Entry 5S5J (X-ray diffraction, 2.25 A resolution); this record covers chains B and E of the 6 polymer chains in the assembly.

Chain B:
Name: Tubulin beta-2B chain
Organism: Bos taurus
UniProtKB: Q6B856 (TBB2B_BOVIN); the author numbering skips numbers that UniProt does not, so the offset changes along the chain: 1-42 = UniProt 1-42; 45-360 = UniProt 43-358; 369-455 = UniProt 359-445
Chain sequence (445 residues; numbered 1 to 455; 10 numbers in that range are skipped by the numbering (no residue carries them; nothing is unmodelled there); the number before each row is that of its first residue):
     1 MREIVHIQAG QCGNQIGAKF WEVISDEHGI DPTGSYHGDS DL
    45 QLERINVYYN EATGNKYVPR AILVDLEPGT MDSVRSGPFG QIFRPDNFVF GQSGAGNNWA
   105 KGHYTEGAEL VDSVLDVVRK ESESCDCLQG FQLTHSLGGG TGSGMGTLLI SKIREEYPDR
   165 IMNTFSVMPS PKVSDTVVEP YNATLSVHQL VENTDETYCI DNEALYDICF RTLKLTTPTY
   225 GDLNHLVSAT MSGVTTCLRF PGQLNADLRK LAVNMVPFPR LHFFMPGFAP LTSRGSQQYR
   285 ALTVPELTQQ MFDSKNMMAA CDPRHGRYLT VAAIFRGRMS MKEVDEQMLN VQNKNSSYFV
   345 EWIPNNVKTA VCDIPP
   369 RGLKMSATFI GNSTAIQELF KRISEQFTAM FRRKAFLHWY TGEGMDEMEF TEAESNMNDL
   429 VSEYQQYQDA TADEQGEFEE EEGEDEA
Not modelled in the structure: 279-280, 438-455
Ion coordination: Mg2+: Gln-11 (together with GDP); Ca2+: Glu-113 (shared with 1 residue of chain C)
Residues lining bound ligands:
  - GDP (guanosine-5'-diphosphate): Ala-9, Gly-10, Gln-11, Cys-12, Gln-15, Ile-16, Asp-69, Ala-99, Asn-101, Ser-140, Gly-142, Gly-143, Gly-144, Thr-145, Gly-146, Ser-147, Val-171, Pro-173, Val-177, Asp-179, Glu-183, Asn-206, Leu-209, Tyr-224, Leu-227, Asn-228
  - N-(3-methylpyridin-4-yl)acetamide (WKY): Gly-100, Asn-101, Asn-102, Lys-105, Trp-407
Swiss-Prot annotation at these positions:
  - motif: Met-1 to Ile-4 (MREI motif)
  - binding site (GTP): Gln-11, Glu-71, Ser-140, Gly-144, Thr-145, Gly-146, Asn-206, Asn-228
  - binding site (Mg(2+)): Glu-71
  - modified residue: Ser-40 (Phosphoserine), Thr-57 (Phosphothreonine), Lys-60 (N6-acetyllysine), Ser-174 (Phosphoserine), Thr-287 (Phosphothreonine), Thr-292 (Phosphothreonine), Arg-320 (Omega-N-methylarginine), Glu-448 (5-glutamyl polyglutamate)
  - cross-link (Glycyl lysine isopeptide (Lys-Gly)): Lys-60 (interchain with G-Cter in ubiquitin), Lys-326 (interchain with G-Cter in ubiquitin)

Chain E:
Name: Stathmin-4
Organism: Rattus norvegicus
UniProtKB: P63043 (STMN4_RAT); residues 5-145 here correspond to UniProt positions 49-189 (UniProt number = residue number + 44)
Chain sequence (143 residues; each row starts with the number of its first residue):
     3 MADMEVIELN KCTSGQSFEV ILKPPSFDGV PEFNASLPRR RDPSLEEIQK KLEAAEERRK
    63 YQEAELLKHL AEKREHEREV IQKAIEENNN FIKMAKEKLA QKMESNKENR EAHLAAMLER
   123 LQEKDKHAEE VRKNKELKEE ASR
Not modelled in the structure: 3-5, 29-43, 144-145
Sequence notes: initiating methionine (3); expression tag (4)
Swiss-Prot annotation at these positions:
  - modified residue: Ser-46 (Phosphoserine)

How chain B and chain E interact:
Pairs across the interface (26):
  His-107(B) with Lys-75(E), hydrogen bond
  Tyr-108(B) with His-78(E), hydrogen bond; Glu-79(E); Val-82(E), hydrophobic; Ile-83(E)
  Leu-152(B) with Glu-79(E)
  Ser-155(B) with Leu-72(E); Lys-75(E); Arg-76(E), hydrogen bond
  Lys-156(B) with Arg-76(E); Glu-79(E), salt bridge
  Arg-158(B) with Leu-68(E)
  Glu-159(B) with Leu-69(E); Leu-72(E); Arg-76(E), salt bridge
  Pro-162(B) with Glu-65(E)
  Gln-193(B) with Lys-75(E)
  Glu-196(B) with His-71(E), salt bridge
  Thr-409(B) with Glu-89(E)
  Glu-411(B) with Val-82(E); Ala-86(E)
  Gly-412(B) with Val-82(E); Lys-85(E); Ala-86(E)
  Met-413(B) with Val-82(E)
  Glu-417(B) with His-78(E), salt bridge
Other interface residues (no listed pair), chain B (18 interface residues in all): Thr-109, Asn-197, Gly-410

In short:
Chain B and chain E form an interface of 18 and 14 residues respectively; the contacts include 3 hydrogen
bonds and 4 salt bridges. Polar pairs include Lys-156(B)/Glu-79(E), Glu-159(B)/Arg-76(E) and
Glu-196(B)/His-71(E). Ligands of chain B: GDP and N-(3-methylpyridin-4-yl)acetamide.
Here chain B is Tubulin beta-2B chain (Bos taurus) and chain E is Stathmin-4 (Rattus norvegicus). Entry 5S5J
(Tubulin-Z1148747945-complex) was determined by X-ray diffraction (same publication as 5S4L, 5S4M, 5S4N, 5S4O,
5S4P, 5S4Q and 52 further entries).
